Entry 8OVK (electron microscopy, 2.88 A resolution); this record covers chains A and C of the 10 polymer chains in the assembly.

== Chain A (and C) ==
Protein: Amyloid-beta A4 protein
From: Homo sapiens
Notes: chain C of this document is another copy of the same molecule, construct and numbering; everything in this record applies to it too
UniProt: B4DM00 (B4DM00_HUMAN); residues 1-40 here correspond to UniProt positions 430-469 (UniProt number = residue number + 429)
Amino-acid sequence (40 residues; numbered 1 to 40; the number before each row is that of its first residue):
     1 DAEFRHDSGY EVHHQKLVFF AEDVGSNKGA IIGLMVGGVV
From the paper describing this entry:
  - self-association interface (contacts with another copy of this molecule); pairs are residue here / residue on that copy: V24-G33
  - contacts within the chain: H6-E11, E11-H13, D23-S26, E22-K28, D23-K28
  - contacts within the chain: D23-K28 (hydrogen bond) (from molecular simulation)

== Chain A / chain C interface ==
Residue-residue contacts - 87 pairs, chain A then chain C:
  D1(A) with D1(C)
  A2(A) with D1(C), hydrogen bond (backbone-backbone); A2(C); E3(C)
  E3(A) with E3(C); F4(C), hydrogen bond (backbone-backbone)
  F4(A) with F4(C); R5(C)
  R5(A) with R5(C); D7(C), salt bridge
  H6(A) with R5(C), hydrogen bond (backbone-backbone); H6(C), hydrogen bond (backbone-side chain); S8(C), hydrogen bond (backbone-side chain)
  D7(A) with D7(C)
  S8(A) with S8(C), hydrogen bond (backbone-side chain); G9(C)
  G9(A) with G9(C), hydrogen bond (backbone-backbone); Y10(C), hydrogen bond (backbone-backbone)
  Y10(A) with Y10(C), hydrophobic
  E11(A) with H6(C), salt bridge; S8(C), hydrogen bond; Y10(C), hydrogen bond (backbone-backbone); E11(C); V12(C), hydrogen bond (backbone-backbone); H13(C), salt bridge
  V12(A) with V12(C)
  H13(A) with V12(C), hydrogen bond (backbone-backbone); H13(C); H14(C), hydrogen bond (backbone-backbone)
  H14(A) with H14(C); Q15(C)
  Q15(A) with V12(C); Q15(C), hydrogen bond
  K16(A) with Q15(C), hydrogen bond (backbone-backbone); K16(C); L17(C), hydrogen bond (backbone-backbone)
  L17(A) with L17(C), hydrophobic
  V18(A) with L17(C), hydrogen bond (backbone-backbone); V18(C); F19(C), hydrogen bond (backbone-backbone)
  F19(A) with F19(C), hydrophobic
  F20(A) with F19(C), hydrogen bond (backbone-backbone); F20(C), hydrophobic; A21(C), hydrogen bond (backbone-backbone)
  A21(A) with A21(C)
  E22(A) with A21(C), hydrogen bond (backbone-backbone); E22(C); D23(C), hydrogen bond (backbone-backbone)
  D23(A) with D23(C), hydrogen bond (backbone-backbone); V24(C), hydrogen bond (backbone-backbone); S26(C); K28(C), salt bridge
  V24(A) with V24(C)
  G25(A) with V24(C), hydrogen bond (backbone-backbone); G25(C)
  S26(A) with S26(C); N27(C), hydrogen bond (backbone-backbone)
  N27(A) with N27(C), hydrogen bond
  K28(A) with N27(C), hydrogen bond (backbone-backbone); K28(C)
  G29(A) with N27(C), hydrogen bond (backbone-backbone); K28(C); G29(C)
  A30(A) with N27(C); G29(C); A30(C); I31(C), hydrogen bond (backbone-backbone)
  I31(A) with N27(C); I31(C)
  I32(A) with I31(C), hydrogen bond (backbone-backbone); I32(C); G33(C), hydrogen bond (backbone-backbone)
  G33(A) with G33(C), hydrogen bond (backbone-backbone); L34(C), hydrogen bond (backbone-backbone)
  L34(A) with L34(C)
  M35(A) with L34(C), hydrogen bond (backbone-backbone); M35(C); V36(C), hydrogen bond (backbone-backbone)
  V36(A) with V36(C)
  G37(A) with V36(C), hydrogen bond (backbone-backbone); G37(C); G38(C), hydrogen bond (backbone-backbone)
  G38(A) with G38(C), hydrogen bond (backbone-backbone); V39(C), hydrogen bond (backbone-backbone)
  V39(A) with V39(C)
  V40(A) with V39(C), hydrogen bond (backbone-backbone); V40(C), hydrophobic

== Summary ==
The chain A/chain C interface involves 40 residues from each chain, with 41 hydrogen bonds and 4 salt bridges.
Among the polar pairs are R5(A)-D7(C), E11(A)-H6(C) and E11(A)-H13(C). From the paper: a self-association
interface involving V24(A); contacts within the chain involving H6(A), E11(A) and H13(A) among others.
Chain A and chain C are both Amyloid-beta A4 protein (Homo sapiens); the structure, Lipidic amyloid-beta(1-40)
fibril - polymorph L1, was determined by electron microscopy together with 8OVM, 8OWD, 8OWE, 8OWJ and 8OWK
from the same study.
